Entry 5AF1 (X-ray diffraction, 1.64 A resolution); this record covers chain A.

Chain A:
Name: MEP2
From: Candida albicans
Reference sequence: Q59UP8 (Q59UP8_CANAL); numbering as in UniProt (aligned over 5-453)
Sequence (451 residues; row label = number of the first residue in the row):
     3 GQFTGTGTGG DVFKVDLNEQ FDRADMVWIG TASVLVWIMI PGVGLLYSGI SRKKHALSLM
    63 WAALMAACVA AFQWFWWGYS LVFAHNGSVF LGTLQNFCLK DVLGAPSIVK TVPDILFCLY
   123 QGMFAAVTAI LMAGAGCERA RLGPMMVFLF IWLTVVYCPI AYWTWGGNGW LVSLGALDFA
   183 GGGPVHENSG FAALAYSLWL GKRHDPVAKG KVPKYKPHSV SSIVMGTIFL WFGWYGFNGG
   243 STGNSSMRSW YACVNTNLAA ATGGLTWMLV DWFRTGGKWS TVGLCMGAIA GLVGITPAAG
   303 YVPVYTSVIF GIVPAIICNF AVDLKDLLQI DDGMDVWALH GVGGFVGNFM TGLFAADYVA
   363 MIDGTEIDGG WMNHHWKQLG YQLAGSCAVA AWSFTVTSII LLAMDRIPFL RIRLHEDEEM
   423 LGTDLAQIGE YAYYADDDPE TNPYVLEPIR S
Disordered / not traced: 3
Construct notes: expression tag (3-4)
What the authors report for this chain:
  - contacts within the chain: Y49-H342 (hydrogen bond)
  - post-translational modification sites: S453 (citing earlier work)

Summary:
The paper reports a modification site at S453; contacts within the chain involving Y49 and H342.
Chain A is MEP2 (Candida albicans); the structure, Crystal structure of Candida albicans Mep2, was determined
by X-ray diffraction together with 5FUF, 5AH3, 5AID, 5AEX and 5AEZ from the same study.
